PDB entry 8AA0 | electron microscopy, 3.20 A resolution | chains B and A of the 8 polymer chains in the assembly

[Chain B]
Molecule: SusD homolog
Source organism: Bacteroides thetaiotaomicron VPI-5482
UniProtKB: Q8A6W4 (Q8A6W4_BACTN); residues -17 to 552 here correspond to UniProt positions 1-570 (UniProt number = residue number + 18)
Amino-acid sequence (580 residues; row label = number of the first residue in the row; numbers below 1 keep their minus sign (Met-17 is residue -17)):
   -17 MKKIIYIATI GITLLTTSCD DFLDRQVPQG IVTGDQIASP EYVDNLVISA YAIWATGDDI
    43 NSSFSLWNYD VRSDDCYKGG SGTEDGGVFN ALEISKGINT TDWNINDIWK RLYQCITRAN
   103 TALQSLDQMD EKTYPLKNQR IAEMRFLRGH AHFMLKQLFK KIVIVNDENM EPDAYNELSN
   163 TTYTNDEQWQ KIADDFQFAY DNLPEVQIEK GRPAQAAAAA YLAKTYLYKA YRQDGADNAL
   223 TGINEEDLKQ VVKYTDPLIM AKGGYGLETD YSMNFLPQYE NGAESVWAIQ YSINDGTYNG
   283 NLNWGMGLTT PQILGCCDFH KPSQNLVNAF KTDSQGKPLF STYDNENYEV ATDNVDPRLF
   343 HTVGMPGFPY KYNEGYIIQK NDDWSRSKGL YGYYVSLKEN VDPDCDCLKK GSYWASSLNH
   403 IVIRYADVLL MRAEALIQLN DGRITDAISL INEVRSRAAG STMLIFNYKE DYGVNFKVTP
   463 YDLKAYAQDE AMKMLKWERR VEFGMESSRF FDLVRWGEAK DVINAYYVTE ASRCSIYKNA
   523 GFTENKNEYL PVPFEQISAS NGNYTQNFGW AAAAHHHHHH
Unresolved in the structure: -17 to 1, 553-562
Disulfides: Cys387-Cys389
Differences from the reference sequence: expression tag (553-562)

[Chain A]
Molecule: SusC homolog
Source organism: Bacteroides thetaiotaomicron VPI-5482
UniProtKB: Q8A6W3 (Q8A6W3_BACTN); residues -24 to 1016 here correspond to UniProt positions 1-1041 (UniProt number = residue number + 25)
Amino-acid sequence (1041 residues; numbered -24 to 1016; the number before each row is that of its first residue; numbers below 1 keep their minus sign (Met-24 is residue -24)):
   -24 MPGIMKNKKL LCSVCFLFAF MSALWGQNIT VKGNVTSKTD GQPIIGASVV ETTATTNGTI
    36 TDFDGNFTLS VPVNSTLKIT YIGYKPVTVK AAAIVNVLLE EDTQMVDEVV VTGYTTQRKA
    96 DLTGAVSVVK VDEIQKQGEN NPVKALQGRV PGMNITADGN PSGSATVRIR GIGTLNNNDP
   156 LYIIDGVPTK AGMHELNGND IESIQVLKDA ASASIYGSRA ANGVIIITTK QGKKGQIKIN
   216 FDASVSASMY QSKMNVLNTE QYGRAMWQAY VNDGENPNGN ALGYAYNWGY NADGNPVLYG
   276 MTLSKYLDSK NTMPVADTDW FDEITRTGVI QQYNLSVSNG SEKGSSFFSL GYYKNLGVIK
   336 DTDFDRFSAR MNSDYKLIDD ILTIGQHFTL NRTSEVQAPG GIIETALDIP SAIPVYASDG
   396 SWGGPVGGWP DRRNPRAVLE YNKDNRYTYW RMFGDAYVNL TPFKGFNLRS TFGLDYANKQ
   456 ARYFTYPYQE GTQTNNGKSA VEAKQEHWTK WMWNAIATYQ LEVGKHRGDV MIGMELNRED
   516 DSHFSGYKED FSILTPDYMW PDAGSGTAQA YGAGEGYSLV SFFGKMNYSY ADRYLLSLTL
   576 RRDGSSRFGK NHRYATFPSV SLGWRITQEN FMKELTWLDD LKLRASWGQT GNQEISNLAR
   636 YTIYAPNYGT TDSFGGQSYG TAYDITGSNG GGVLPSGFKR NQIGNDNIKW ETTTQTNVGI
   696 DFSLFKQSLY GSLEYYYKKA TDILTEMAGV GVLGEGGSRW INSGAMKNQG FEFNLGYRNK
   756 TAFGLTYDLN GNISTYRNEI LELPETVAAN GKFGGNGVKS VVGHTYGAQV GYIADGIFKS
   816 QDEVDNHATQ EGAAVGRIRY RDIDHNGVID ERDQNWIYDP TPSFSYGLNI YLEYKNFDLT
   876 MFWQGVQGVD IISDVKKKSD FWSASNVGFL NKGTRLLNAW SPTNPNSDIP ALTRSDTNNE
   936 QRVSTYFVEN GSFLKLRNIQ LGYTVPAVIS KKMRMDRLRF YCSAQNLLTI KSKNFTGEDP
   996 ENPNFSYPIP VNITFGLNIG F
Unresolved in the structure: -24 to 92

[Chain B / chain A interface]
Contacting residue pairs - 163 pairs, chain B then chain A:
  Phe4(B) - Trp486(A)  hydrophobic
  Phe4(B) - Asn512(A)
  Phe4(B) - Arg513(A)  hydrogen bond (backbone-side chain)
  Phe4(B) - Ser553(A)  hydrogen bond (backbone-side chain)
  Phe4(B) - Leu554(A)
  Phe4(B) - Val555(A)  hydrophobic
  Leu5(B) - Ser553(A)
  Leu5(B) - Leu554(A)
  Leu5(B) - Val555(A)  hydrophobic
  Leu5(B) - Gly579(A)
  Leu5(B) - Ser580(A)
  Leu5(B) - Ser581(A)
  Leu5(B) - Arg588(A)
  Leu5(B) - Tyr589(A)
  Asp6(B) - Lys585(A)  salt bridge
  Asp6(B) - Arg588(A)  salt bridge
  Arg7(B) - Arg513(A)
  Gln8(B) - Arg513(A)
  Gln8(B) - Glu514(A)
  Gln8(B) - Asp515(A)  hydrogen bond
  Gln8(B) - Gly551(A)
  Gln8(B) - Tyr552(A)  hydrogen bond (side chain-backbone)
  Pro10(B) - Leu633(A)  hydrophobic
  Pro10(B) - Tyr636(A)  hydrophobic
  Gln11(B) - Gly549(A)
  Gly12(B) - Pro641(A)
  Ile13(B) - Leu633(A)  hydrophobic
  Ile13(B) - Ile638(A)  hydrophobic
  Ile13(B) - Tyr639(A)
  Val14(B) - Thr637(A)
  Val14(B) - Ile638(A)
  Val14(B) - Tyr639(A)  hydrogen bond (backbone-backbone)
  Val14(B) - Phe673(A)  hydrophobic
  Thr15(B) - Thr637(A)
  Gly16(B) - Thr637(A)  hydrogen bond (backbone-backbone)
  Gly16(B) - Tyr639(A)
  Ile19(B) - Tyr639(A)  hydrophobic
  Ile19(B) - Phe673(A)  hydrophobic
  Tyr24(B) - Phe673(A)  hydrophobic
  Asn27(B) - Ser671(A)
  Asn27(B) - Gly672(A)
  Asn27(B) - Phe673(A)
  Ile30(B) - Pro670(A)
  Ser31(B) - Thr656(A)
  Ser31(B) - Gly672(A)
  Ser31(B) - Phe673(A)  hydrogen bond (side chain-backbone)
  Tyr33(B) - Tyr658(A)
  Ala34(B) - Gly655(A)
  Ala34(B) - Ala657(A)
  Ala34(B) - Tyr658(A)  hydrophobic
  Ile35(B) - Tyr654(A)  hydrophobic
  Thr38(B) - Gly651(A)
  Thr38(B) - Gln652(A)
  Thr38(B) - Ser653(A)  hydrogen bond (backbone-backbone)
  Thr38(B) - Tyr654(A)  hydrogen bond (backbone-backbone)
  Thr38(B) - Gly655(A)  hydrogen bond (side chain-backbone)
  Asp40(B) - Gly650(A)
  Asp40(B) - Gly651(A)
  Asp41(B) - Gly650(A)
  Ile42(B) - Gly650(A)
  Ser63(B) - Asn901(A)
  Ser63(B) - Val902(A)
  Ser63(B) - Gly903(A)
  Thr65(B) - Ser930(A)
  Thr65(B) - Asp931(A)
  Glu66(B) - Ser898(A)
  Glu66(B) - Ser900(A)
  Glu66(B) - Asn901(A)
  Glu66(B) - Arg929(A)
  Glu66(B) - Ser930(A)
  Glu66(B) - Asp931(A)  hydrogen bond (side chain-backbone)
  Glu66(B) - Gln936(A)
  Asp67(B) - Asn901(A)  hydrogen bond (backbone-backbone)
  Lys78(B) - Glu826(A)  salt bridge
  Asn81(B) - Glu846(A)
  Thr82(B) - Glu846(A)  hydrogen bond
  Thr83(B) - Glu846(A)  hydrogen bond (backbone-side chain)
  Arg93(B) - Gln652(A)  hydrogen bond
  Arg93(B) - Tyr654(A)  hydrogen bond
  Tyr95(B) - Gly726(A)
  Gln96(B) - Tyr654(A)  hydrogen bond
  Gln96(B) - Gly729(A)
  Gln96(B) - Glu730(A)
  Thr99(B) - Val727(A)
  Thr99(B) - Leu728(A)
  Thr99(B) - Gly729(A)
  Thr99(B) - Glu730(A)
  Arg100(B) - Tyr654(A)
  Arg100(B) - Gly655(A)  hydrogen bond (side chain-backbone)
  Arg100(B) - Lys674(A)
  Arg100(B) - Glu730(A)  salt bridge
  Thr103(B) - Tyr639(A)
  Pro154(B) - Ile678(A)  hydrophobic
  Tyr157(B) - Val727(A)
  Tyr157(B) - Leu728(A)  hydrophobic
  Asn158(B) - Val725(A)
  Glu191(B) - Ile660(A)
  Lys192(B) - Ile660(A)
  Lys192(B) - Thr661(A)  hydrogen bond (backbone-backbone)
  Gly193(B) - Ile660(A)  hydrogen bond (backbone-backbone)
  Arg194(B) - Ile660(A)
  Glu262(B) - Asn664(A)  hydrogen bond
  Asn263(B) - Gly662(A)  hydrogen bond (side chain-backbone)
  Ala270(B) - Tyr658(A)
  Ile271(B) - Tyr658(A)
  Gln272(B) - Tyr658(A)  hydrogen bond (backbone-side chain)
  Gln272(B) - Asp659(A)
  Gln272(B) - Gly662(A)
  Tyr273(B) - Asn664(A)  hydrogen bond (backbone-side chain)
  Ser274(B) - Asp659(A)
  Ser274(B) - Asn664(A)
  Ser274(B) - Gly665(A)
  Ser274(B) - Leu669(A)
  Ile275(B) - Asn664(A)
  Ile275(B) - Gly665(A)
  Ile275(B) - Gly666(A)
  Asn276(B) - Gly666(A)  hydrogen bond (backbone-backbone)
  Asn276(B) - Gly667(A)
  Asp277(B) - Tyr643(A)  hydrogen bond (backbone-side chain)
  Asp277(B) - Gly667(A)
  Asp277(B) - Leu669(A)
  Gly278(B) - Gln544(A)  hydrogen bond (backbone-side chain)
  Gly278(B) - Thr645(A)
  Thr279(B) - Gln544(A)
  Thr279(B) - Gly644(A)
  Tyr280(B) - Lys473(A)
  Tyr280(B) - Tyr522(A)  hydrogen bond
  Tyr280(B) - Gln544(A)
  Tyr280(B) - Tyr546(A)
  Tyr280(B) - Gly644(A)
  Tyr280(B) - Thr645(A)
  Tyr280(B) - Asp647(A)
  Asn283(B) - Ala657(A)  hydrogen bond (side chain-backbone)
  Asn283(B) - Leu669(A)
  Trp286(B) - Gly650(A)
  Trp286(B) - Gly651(A)
  Cys298(B) - Asp406(A)  hydrogen bond
  Asp364(B) - Gly402(A)
  Asp364(B) - Gly403(A)  hydrogen bond (side chain-backbone)
  Arg368(B) - Asp406(A)  salt bridge
  Arg368(B) - Val902(A)
  Lys370(B) - Asn255(A)
  Lys370(B) - Leu257(A)
  Lys370(B) - Gly403(A)  hydrogen bond (side chain-backbone)
  Lys370(B) - Phe904(A)
  Lys392(B) - Thr469(A)
  Lys392(B) - Asn471(A)
  Ser394(B) - Phe649(A)
  Tyr395(B) - Phe649(A)
  Trp396(B) - Asn471(A)
  Ser399(B) - Asn664(A)  hydrogen bond (backbone-side chain)
  Asn521(B) - Glu826(A)
  Phe536(B) - Gly792(A)
  Phe536(B) - Val793(A)
  Glu537(B) - Ala784(A)
  Glu537(B) - Asn785(A)
  Gln538(B) - Val725(A)
  Gln538(B) - Gly726(A)
  Ser540(B) - Glu780(A)
  Ala541(B) - Glu780(A)
  Ala541(B) - Ala784(A)
  Asn543(B) - Glu780(A)
  Tyr546(B) - Val727(A)
Also at the interface, not in a pair above, chain B (87 interface residues in all): Leu28, Ala37, Gly39, Trp91, Val145, Val147, Asp155, Leu160, Gly297, Asn401
Also at the interface, not in a pair above, chain A (93 interface residues in all): Ala256, Thr467, Asn470, Leu511, Glu550, Thr646, Arg734

[In short]
87 residues of chain B and 93 residues of chain A are in contact, with 33 hydrogen bonds and 5 salt bridges.
Polar pairs include Asp6(B)-Lys585(A), Asp6(B)-Arg588(A) and Lys78(B)-Glu826(A).
Here chain B is SusD homolog and chain A is SusC homolog, both from Bacteroides thetaiotaomicron VPI-5482.
Entry 8AA0 (Levan utilisation machinery (utilisome) with levan fructo-oligosaccharides DP 8-12) was determined
by electron microscopy together with 8A9Y, 8AA1, 8AA2 and 8AA3 from the same study.
